Entry 6R0X (X-ray diffraction, 3.13 A resolution); this record covers chains C and F of the 6 polymer chains in the assembly.

== Chain C ==
Protein: antibody fab fragment heavy chain
Source organism: Homo sapiens
Notes: antibody fragment or engineered binder
Sequence (240 residues; each row starts with the number of its first residue):
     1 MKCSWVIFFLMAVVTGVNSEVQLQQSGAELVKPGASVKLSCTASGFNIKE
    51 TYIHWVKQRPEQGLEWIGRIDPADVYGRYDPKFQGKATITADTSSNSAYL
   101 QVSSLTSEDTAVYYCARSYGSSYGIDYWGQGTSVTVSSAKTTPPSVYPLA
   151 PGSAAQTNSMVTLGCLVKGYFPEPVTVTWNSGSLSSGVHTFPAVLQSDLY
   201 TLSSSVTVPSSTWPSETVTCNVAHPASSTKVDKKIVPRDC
Unresolved in the structure: 1-20, 152-158
Disulfide bonds: Cys41-Cys115, Cys165-Cys220

== Chain F ==
Protein: Megakaryocyte and platelet inhibitory receptor G6b
Source organism: Homo sapiens
UniProtKB: O95866 (G6B_HUMAN); residue numbers follow UniProt; this construct covers 18-133
Sequence (116 residues; each row starts with the number of its first residue):
    18 NPGASLDGRPGDRVDLSCGGVSHPIRWVWAPSFPACKGLSKGRRPILWAA
    68 AAGAPTVPPLQPFVGRLRSLDSGIRRLELLLSAGDSGTFFCKGRHEDESR
   118 TVLHVLGDRTYCKAPG
Unresolved in the structure: 18, 39-42, 84-90, 128-133
Differences from the reference sequence: engineered mutation Asp32 (Asn in O95866), Ala67 (Ser in O95866), Ala68 (Ser in O95866), Ala69 (Ser in O95866), Ala71 (Thr in O95866)
Disulfide bonds: Cys35-Cys108
Covalent attachments: glycan linked to Thr73
What the authors report for this chain:
  - contacts within the chain: Arg61-Pro62
  - post-translational modification sites: Thr73
  - conformationally variable residues (loop rearrangement): Ala66 to Val81
  - self-association interface (contacts with another copy of this molecule); pairs are residue here / residue on that copy: Trp65-Pro62, Pro62, Trp65
  - binding site for n,O6-disulfo-glucosamine: Lys58, Arg60, Lys109, His112
  - mutagenesis - K54D/K58D/R60E/R61E: decreased binding to heparin

== Chain C / chain F interface ==
Pairs across the interface (22; chain C residue first):
  Glu50(C) - Leu123(F)
  Thr51(C) - Leu123(F)
  Tyr52(C) - Asp24(F)
  Tyr52(C) - Gly25(F)  hydrogen bond (side chain-backbone)
  Tyr52(C) - His121(F)  hydrogen bond (side chain-backbone)
  Tyr52(C) - Val122(F)
  Tyr52(C) - Leu123(F)  hydrogen bond (side chain-backbone)
  Arg69(C) - Asp24(F)  salt bridge
  Arg69(C) - His121(F)  hydrogen bond
  Asp71(C) - His121(F)  salt bridge
  Asp71(C) - Val122(F)
  Asp71(C) - Leu123(F)
  Asp71(C) - Gly124(F)  hydrogen bond (side chain-backbone)
  Asp71(C) - Asp125(F)
  Ala73(C) - Gly124(F)
  Asp74(C) - His121(F)  salt bridge
  Tyr119(C) - Arg26(F)
  Gly120(C) - Asp24(F)
  Ser121(C) - Leu23(F)
  Ser121(C) - Asp24(F)  hydrogen bond (backbone-backbone)
  Ser122(C) - Val31(F)
  Tyr123(C) - Asp29(F)  hydrogen bond
Also at the interface, not in a pair above, chain C (13 interface residues in all): Lys49
Also at the interface, not in a pair above, chain F (12 interface residues in all): Ser22

== Summary ==
The interface between chain C and chain F involves 13 residues on one side and 12 on the other; the contacts
include 7 hydrogen bonds and 3 salt bridges. Polar contacts include Arg69(C)-Asp24(F), Asp71(C)-His121(F) and
Asp74(C)-His121(F). The paper reports a binding site for n,O6-disulfo-glucosamine at Lys58(F), Arg60(F) and
Lys109(F) among others; K54D/K58D/R60E/R61E of chain F reduce binding to heparin.
Here chain C is antibody fab fragment heavy chain and chain F is Megakaryocyte and platelet inhibitory
receptor G6b, both from Homo sapiens. Entry 6R0X (The extracellular domain of G6b-B in complex with Fab
fragment and DP12 heparin oligosaccharide) was determined by X-ray diffraction.
